PDB entry 7UNG | electron microscopy, 3.60 A resolution | chains 1 and IB of the 435 polymer chains in the assembly

Chain 1:
Name: EF-hand domain-containing family member B
Source organism: Homo sapiens
UniProtKB: Q8N7U6 (EFHB_HUMAN); residues 1-833 here = UniProt positions 1-833
Sequence (833 residues; numbered 1 to 833; the number before each row is that of its first residue):
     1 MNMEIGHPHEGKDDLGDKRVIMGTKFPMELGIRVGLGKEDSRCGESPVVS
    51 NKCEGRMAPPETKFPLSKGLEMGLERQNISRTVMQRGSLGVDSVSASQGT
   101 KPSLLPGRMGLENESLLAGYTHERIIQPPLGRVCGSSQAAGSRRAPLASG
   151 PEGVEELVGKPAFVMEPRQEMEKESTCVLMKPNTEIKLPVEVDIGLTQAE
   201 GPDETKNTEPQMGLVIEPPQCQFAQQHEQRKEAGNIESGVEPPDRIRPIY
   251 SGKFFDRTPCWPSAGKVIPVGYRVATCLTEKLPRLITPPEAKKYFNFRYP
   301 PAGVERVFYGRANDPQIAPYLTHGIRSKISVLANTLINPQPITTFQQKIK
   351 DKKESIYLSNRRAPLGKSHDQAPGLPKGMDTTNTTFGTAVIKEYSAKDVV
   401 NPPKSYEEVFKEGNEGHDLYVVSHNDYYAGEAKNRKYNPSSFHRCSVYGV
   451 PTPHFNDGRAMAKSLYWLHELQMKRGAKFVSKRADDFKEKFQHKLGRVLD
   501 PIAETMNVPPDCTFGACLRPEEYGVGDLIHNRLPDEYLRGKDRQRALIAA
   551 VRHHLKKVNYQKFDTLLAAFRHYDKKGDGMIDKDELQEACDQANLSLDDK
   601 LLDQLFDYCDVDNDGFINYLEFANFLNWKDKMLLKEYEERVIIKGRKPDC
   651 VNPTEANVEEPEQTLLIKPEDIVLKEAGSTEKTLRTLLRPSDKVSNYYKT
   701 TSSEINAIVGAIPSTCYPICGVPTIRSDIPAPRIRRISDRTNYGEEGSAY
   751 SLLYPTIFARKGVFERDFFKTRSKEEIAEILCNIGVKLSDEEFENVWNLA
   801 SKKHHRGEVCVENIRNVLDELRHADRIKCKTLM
Unresolved in the structure: 1-521, 642-664, 711-716, 823-833
Curated features (UniProtKB/Swiss-Prot):
  - binding site (Ca(2+)): Asp574, Asp578, Met580, Glu585, Asp610, Asp612, Asp614, Glu621

Chain IB:
Name: Tubulin beta-4B chain
Source organism: Homo sapiens
UniProtKB: P68371 (TBB4B_HUMAN); numbering as in UniProt (aligned over 1-445)
Sequence (445 residues; each row starts with the number of its first residue):
     1 MREIVHLQAGQCGNQIGAKFWEVISDEHGIDPTGTYHGDSDLQLERINVY
    51 YNEATGGKYVPRAVLVDLEPGTMDSVRSGPFGQIFRPDNFVFGQSGAGNN
   101 WAKGHYTEGAELVDSVLDVVRKEAESCDCLQGFQLTHSLGGGTGSGMGTL
   151 LISKIREEYPDRIMNTFSVVPSPKVSDTVVEPYNATLSVHQLVENTDETY
   201 CIDNEALYDICFRTLKLTTPTYGDLNHLVSATMSGVTTCLRFPGQLNADL
   251 RKLAVNMVPFPRLHFFMPGFAPLTSRGSQQYRALTVPELTQQMFDAKNMM
   301 AACDPRHGRYLTVAAVFRGRMSMKEVDEQMLNVQNKNSSYFVEWIPNNVK
   351 TAVCDIPPRGLKMSATFIGNSTAIQELFKRISEQFTAMFRRKAFLHWYTG
   401 EGMDEMEFTEAESNMNDLVSEYQQYQDATAEEEGEFEEEAEEEVA
Unresolved in the structure: 94-98, 390-404, 428-445
Curated features (UniProtKB/Swiss-Prot):
  - motif: Met1 to Ile4 (MREI motif)
  - binding site (GTP): Gln11, Glu69, Ser138, Gly142, Thr143, Gly144, Asn204, Asn226
  - binding site (Mg(2+)): Glu69
  - modified residue: Thr55 (Phosphothreonine), Lys58 (N6-acetyllysine), Ser172 (Phosphoserine), Glu438 (5-glutamyl polyglutamate)
  - natural variant: Arg391 (R391C: In LCAEOD; R391H: In LCAEOD)

How chain 1 and chain IB interact:
Residue-residue contacts - 67 pairs, chain 1 then chain IB:
  Tyr523(1) with Lys216(IB), hydrogen bond (side chain-backbone); Leu217(IB), hydrophobic; Arg276(IB)
  Gly524(1) with Leu217(IB); Asp224(IB)
  Val525(1) with Leu215(IB), hydrophobic; Asp224(IB); His227(IB)
  Gly526(1) with His227(IB)
  Leu528(1) with Thr274(IB)
  Ile529(1) with Phe270(IB), hydrophobic; Leu273(IB), hydrophobic; Leu361(IB)
  His530(1) with His227(IB); Arg359(IB), hydrogen bond (side chain-backbone); Gly360(IB)
  Asn531(1) with Gly360(IB); Leu361(IB)
  Arg532(1) with Asp26(IB), salt bridge
  Tyr537(1) with Arg276(IB)
  Arg539(1) with Thr219(IB), hydrogen bond; Thr221(IB)
  Asp542(1) with Pro80(IB)
  Arg545(1) with Phe81(IB)
  Ala546(1) with Ser78(IB); Gly79(IB); Pro80(IB), hydrophobic
  Ala549(1) with Gln83(IB)
  Ala550(1) with Gln83(IB)
  Arg552(1) with Asp31(IB), salt bridge; Thr33(IB), hydrogen bond
  His553(1) with Lys58(IB), hydrogen bond; Gln83(IB), hydrogen bond
  Lys556(1) with Thr33(IB)
  Tyr608(1) with Asp31(IB)
  Phe625(1) with His37(IB)
  Trp628(1) with Thr33(IB); Lys58(IB)
  Asp630(1) with Gly56(IB)
  Lys631(1) with Thr55(IB), hydrogen bond (side chain-backbone); Gly56(IB)
  Leu687(1) with His37(IB), hydrogen bond (backbone-side chain)
  Leu688(1) with Gly38(IB); Asp39(IB)
  Ser691(1) with Arg359(IB), hydrogen bond (backbone-side chain)
  Asp692(1) with His37(IB); Gly38(IB); Asp39(IB); Arg359(IB), salt bridge
  Lys693(1) with Asp39(IB)
  Val694(1) with Asp39(IB); Ser40(IB); Gln43(IB); Arg359(IB)
  Ser695(1) with Asp39(IB)
  Tyr697(1) with Pro357(IB); Gly360(IB)
  Tyr698(1) with Glu27(IB), hydrogen bond (side chain-backbone); Ser40(IB); Gln43(IB); Ile356(IB), hydrophobic; Pro357(IB)
  Lys699(1) with Arg320(IB); Asp355(IB)
  Thr700(1) with Leu42(IB)
  Thr701(1) with Arg320(IB); Asp355(IB), hydrogen bond
Also at the interface, not in a pair above, chain 1 (39 interface residues in all): Asn624, Thr686, Ser702
Also at the interface, not in a pair above, chain IB (42 interface residues in all): Pro32, Gly57, Pro243, Gln245, Ser275, Gln279

Summary:
39 residues of chain 1 face 42 of chain IB across their interface; the contacts include 11 hydrogen bonds and
3 salt bridges. Polar contacts include Arg532(1)-Asp26(IB), Arg552(1)-Asp31(IB) and Asp692(1)-Arg359(IB).
Chain 1 is EF-hand domain-containing family member B and chain IB is Tubulin beta-4B chain, both from Homo
sapiens; the structure, 48-nm repeat of the human respiratory doublet microtubule, was determined by electron
microscopy (same publication as 7UN1).
